PDB entry 8I54 | electron microscopy, 3.95 A resolution | chains A and D of the 4 polymer chains in the assembly

== Chain A ==
Protein: Lb2Cas12a
Organism: Lachnospiraceae bacterium MA2020
Sequence (1206 residues; numbered 1 to 1206; the number before each row is that of its first residue):
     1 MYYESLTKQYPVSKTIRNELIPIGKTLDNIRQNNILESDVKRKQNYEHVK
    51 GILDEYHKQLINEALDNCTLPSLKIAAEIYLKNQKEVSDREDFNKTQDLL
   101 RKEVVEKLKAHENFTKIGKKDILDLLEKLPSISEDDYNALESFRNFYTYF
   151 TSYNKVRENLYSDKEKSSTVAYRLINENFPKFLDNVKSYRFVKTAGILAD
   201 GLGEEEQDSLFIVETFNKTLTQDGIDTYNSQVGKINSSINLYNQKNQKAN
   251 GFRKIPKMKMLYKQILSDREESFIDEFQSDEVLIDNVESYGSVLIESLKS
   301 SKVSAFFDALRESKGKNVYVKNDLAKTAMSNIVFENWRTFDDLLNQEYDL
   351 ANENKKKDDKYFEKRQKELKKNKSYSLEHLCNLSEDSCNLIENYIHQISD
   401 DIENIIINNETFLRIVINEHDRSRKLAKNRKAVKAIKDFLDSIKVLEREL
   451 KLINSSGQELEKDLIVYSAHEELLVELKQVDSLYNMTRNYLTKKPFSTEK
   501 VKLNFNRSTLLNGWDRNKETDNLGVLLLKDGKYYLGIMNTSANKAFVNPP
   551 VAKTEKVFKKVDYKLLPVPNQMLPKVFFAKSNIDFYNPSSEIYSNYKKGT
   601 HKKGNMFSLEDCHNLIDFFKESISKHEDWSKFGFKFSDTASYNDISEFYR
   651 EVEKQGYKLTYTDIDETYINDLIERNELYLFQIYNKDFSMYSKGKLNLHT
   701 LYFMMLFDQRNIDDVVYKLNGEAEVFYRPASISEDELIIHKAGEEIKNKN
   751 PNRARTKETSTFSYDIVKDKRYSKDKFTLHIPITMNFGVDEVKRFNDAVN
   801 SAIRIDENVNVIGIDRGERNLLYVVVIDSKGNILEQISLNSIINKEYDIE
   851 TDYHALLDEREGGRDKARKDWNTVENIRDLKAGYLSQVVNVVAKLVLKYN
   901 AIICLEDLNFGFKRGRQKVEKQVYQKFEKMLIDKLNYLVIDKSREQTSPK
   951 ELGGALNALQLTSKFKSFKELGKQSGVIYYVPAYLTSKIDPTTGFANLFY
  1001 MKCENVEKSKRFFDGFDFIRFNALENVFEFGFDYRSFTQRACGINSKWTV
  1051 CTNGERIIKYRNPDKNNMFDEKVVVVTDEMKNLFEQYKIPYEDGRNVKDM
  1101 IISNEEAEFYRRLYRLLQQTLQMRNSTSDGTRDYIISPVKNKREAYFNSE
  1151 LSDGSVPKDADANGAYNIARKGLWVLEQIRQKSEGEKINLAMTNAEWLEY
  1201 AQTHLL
Not modelled in the structure: 1-2, 290-318, 360-386, 406-425, 463-474, 938-939, 1206
From the paper describing this entry:
  - binding site for the 9-nt DNA strand (chain D): Lys575

== Chain D ==
Molecule: 9-nt DNA strand
Organism: synthetic construct
Sequence (9 nucleotides; each row starts with the number of its first residue; numbers below 1 keep their minus sign (DA-9 is residue -9)):
    -9 AGTGCTTTA

== How chain A and chain D interact ==
Pairs across the interface - 8 pairs, chain A then chain D:
  Lys120(A) - DT-3(D)  salt bridge to the phosphate
  Asp124(A) - DT-4(D)  phosphate contact
  Leu126(A) - DC-5(D)  phosphate contact
  Asn145(A) - DT-4(D)  hydrogen bond to the phosphate
  Thr148(A) - DT-4(D)  base contact
  Gln571(A) - DA-1(D)  base contact
  Met572(A) - DA-1(D)  base contact
  Lys575(A) - DA-1(D)  base contact
Also at the interface, not in a pair above, chain A (12 interface residues in all): Lys128, Tyr147, Phe150, Pro574
Also at the interface, not in a pair above, chain D (5 interface residues in all): DG-6

== In short ==
12 residues of chain A face 5 of chain D across their interface, with 1 hydrogen bond and 1 salt bridge. Among
the polar pairs are Asn145(A)-DT-4(D) and Lys120(A)-DT-3(D). The paper reports a binding site for the 9-nt DNA
strand (chain D) at Lys575(A).
Here chain A is Lb2Cas12a (Lachnospiraceae bacterium MA2020) and chain D is a 9-nt DNA strand (synthetic
construct). Entry 8I54 (Lb2Cas12a RNA DNA complex) was determined by electron microscopy, deposited together
with 8H9D.
